PDB entry 7LHG | electron microscopy, 3.80 A resolution | chains K and G of the 4 polymer chains in the assembly

[Chain K]
Protein: Fimbrial adapter PapK
Source organism: Escherichia coli
UniProt: P62532 (PAPK_ECOLX); residues 1-178 here = UniProt positions 1-178
Chain sequence (178 residues; each row starts with the number of its first residue):
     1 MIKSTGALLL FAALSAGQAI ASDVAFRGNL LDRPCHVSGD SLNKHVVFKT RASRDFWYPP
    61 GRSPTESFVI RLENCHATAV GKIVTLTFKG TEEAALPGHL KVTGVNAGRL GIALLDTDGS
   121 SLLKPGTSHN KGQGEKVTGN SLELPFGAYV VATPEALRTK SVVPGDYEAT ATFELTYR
Unresolved in the structure: 1-22

[Chain G]
Protein: P fimbria tip G-adhesin PapG-II
Source organism: Escherichia coli
UniProt: A0A798R8B8 (A0A798R8B8_ECOLX); numbering as in UniProt (aligned over 1-336)
Chain sequence (336 residues; row label = number of the first residue in the row):
     1 MKKWFPALLF SLCVSGESSA WNNIVFYSLG DVNSYQGGNV VITQRPQFIT SWRPGIATVT
    61 WNQCNGPGFA DGFWAYYREY IAWVVFPKKV MTQNGYPLFI EVHNKGSWSE ENTGDNDSYF
   121 FLKGYKWDER AFDAGNLCQK PGETTRLTEK FDDIIFKVAL PADLPLGDYS VKIPYTSGMQ
   181 RHFASYLGAR FKIPYNVAKT LPRENEMLFL FKNIGGCRPS AQSLEIKHGD LSINSANNHY
   241 AAQTLSVSCD VPANIRFMLL RNTTPTYSHG KKFSVGLGHG WDSIVSVNGV DTGETTMRWY
   301 KAGTQNLTIG SRLYGESSKI QPGVLSGSAT LLMILP
Unresolved in the structure: 1-20

[How chain K and chain G interact]
Pairs across the interface (40):
  Asp23(K) with Pro219(G); Gln222(G); Leu245(G); Thr330(G); Leu331(G), hydrogen bond (backbone-backbone)
  Val24(K) with Ser223(G); Leu224(G), hydrogen bond (backbone-backbone); Thr330(G)
  Ala25(K) with Leu224(G), hydrophobic; Ala329(G), hydrogen bond (backbone-backbone)
  Phe26(K) with Leu224(G); Glu225(G); Gly327(G); Ser328(G)
  Arg27(K) with Ile226(G), hydrogen bond (side chain-backbone); His228(G); Ala241(G); Leu277(G); Ser326(G); Gly327(G), hydrogen bond (backbone-backbone)
  Gly28(K) with Leu325(G); Ser326(G)
  Asn29(K) with His228(G), hydrogen bond (side chain-backbone); Val324(G); Leu325(G), hydrogen bond (backbone-backbone)
  Leu30(K) with Gly229(G); Asp230(G); Leu231(G)
  Leu31(K) with Leu231(G); Ile233(G), hydrophobic; Ala236(G), hydrophobic; Pro322(G), hydrophobic; Leu325(G), hydrophobic
  Asp32(K) with Asp230(G); Leu231(G), hydrogen bond (backbone-backbone); Ser232(G); Ile233(G), hydrogen bond (backbone-backbone)
  Pro34(K) with Ser232(G); Ile233(G); Asn234(G)
Other interface residues (no listed pair), chain K (13 interface residues in all): Arg33, His36
Other interface residues (no listed pair), chain G (29 interface residues in all): Trp281, Gly323, Leu332

[In short]
The interface between chain K and chain G involves 13 residues on one side and 29 on the other; the contacts
include 9 hydrogen bonds. Polar pairs include Arg27(K)-Ile226(G), Asn29(K)-His228(G) and Asp23(K)-Leu331(G).
Here chain K is Fimbrial adapter PapK and chain G is P fimbria tip G-adhesin PapG-II, both from Escherichia
coli. Entry 7LHG (Cryo-EM structure of E. coli P pilus tip assembly intermediate PapC-PapD-PapK-PapG in the
first conformation) was determined by electron microscopy (same publication as 7LHH and 7LHI).
